Entry 4OVI (X-ray diffraction, 1.87 A resolution); this record covers chain A.

== Chain A ==
Name: Phenylacetone monooxygenase
Source organism: Thermobifida fusca
Notes: EC 1.14.13.92
Reference sequence: Q47PU3 (PAMO_THEFY); residue numbers follow UniProt; this construct covers 1-542
Amino-acid sequence (542 residues; row label = number of the first residue in the row):
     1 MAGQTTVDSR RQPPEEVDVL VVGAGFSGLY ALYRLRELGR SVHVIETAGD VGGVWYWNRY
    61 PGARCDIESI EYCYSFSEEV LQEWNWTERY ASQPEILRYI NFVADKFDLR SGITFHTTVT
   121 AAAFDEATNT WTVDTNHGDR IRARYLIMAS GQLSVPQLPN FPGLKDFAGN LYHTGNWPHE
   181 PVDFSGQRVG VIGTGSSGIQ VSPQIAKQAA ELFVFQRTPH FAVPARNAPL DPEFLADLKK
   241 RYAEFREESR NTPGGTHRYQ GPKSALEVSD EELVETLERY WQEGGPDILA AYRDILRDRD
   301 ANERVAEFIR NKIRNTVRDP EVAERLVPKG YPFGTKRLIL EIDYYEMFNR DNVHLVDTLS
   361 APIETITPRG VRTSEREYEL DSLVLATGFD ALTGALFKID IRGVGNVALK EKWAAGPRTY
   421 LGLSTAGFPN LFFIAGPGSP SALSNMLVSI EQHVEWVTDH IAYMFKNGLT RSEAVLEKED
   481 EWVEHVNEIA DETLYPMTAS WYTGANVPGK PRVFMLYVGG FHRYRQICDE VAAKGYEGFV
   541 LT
Not modelled in the structure: 1-11
Small-molecule neighbours:
  - FAD (flavin-adenine dinucleotide): Val22, Gly23, Ala24, Gly25, Phe26, Ser27, Gly28, Ile45, Glu46, Thr47, Ala48, Gly52, Gly53, Val54, Trp55, Trp57, Asn58, Tyr60, Cys65, Asp66, Ile67, Tyr72, Thr117, Thr118, Val119, Ala149, Ser150, Gly151, Gln152, Leu153, Ser154, Phe389, Ala395, Ile399, Ser444, Asn445, Met446, Ile450
  - 3-acetylpyridine adenine dinucleotide (N01): Tyr60, Arg64, Cys65, Asp66, Leu153, Pro159, Asn160, Phe161, Ile192, Gly193, Thr194, Gly195, Ser196, Ser197, Gly198, Gln200, Arg217, Thr218, His220, Lys336, Arg337, Ala386, Thr387, Gly388, Phe389, Trp501
Swiss-Prot annotation at these positions:
  - binding site (FAD): Ser27, Glu46, Val54 to Trp57, Asp66, Tyr72, Val119, Gln152, Met446
  - binding site (NADP(+)): Arg64 to Asp66, Thr194 to Gln200, Arg217, Thr218, Lys336, Arg337, Trp501
  - site: Arg337 (Transition state stabilizer)
From the paper describing this entry:
  - conformationally variable residues (side-chain flip): Asp66

== Overview ==
Bound to chain A: flavin-adenine dinucleotide and 3-acetylpyridine adenine dinucleotide. Curated annotation
(UniProt) lists 11 FAD-binding residues and 15 NADP+-binding residues. The paper reports conformational
variability at Asp66.
Chain A is Phenylacetone monooxygenase (Thermobifida fusca); the structure, Phenylacetone monooxygenase:
oxidised enzyme in complex with APADP, was determined by X-ray diffraction together with 4C74 and 4C77 from
the same study.
